PDB entry 6JXF | X-ray diffraction, 1.80 A resolution | chain A

# Chain A
Protein: Green fluorescent protein
Chain sequence (271 residues; each row starts with the number of its first residue; note: 2 numbers in that range are skipped by the numbering (no residue carries them; nothing is unmodelled there); numbers below 1 keep their minus sign (Met-33 is residue -33)):
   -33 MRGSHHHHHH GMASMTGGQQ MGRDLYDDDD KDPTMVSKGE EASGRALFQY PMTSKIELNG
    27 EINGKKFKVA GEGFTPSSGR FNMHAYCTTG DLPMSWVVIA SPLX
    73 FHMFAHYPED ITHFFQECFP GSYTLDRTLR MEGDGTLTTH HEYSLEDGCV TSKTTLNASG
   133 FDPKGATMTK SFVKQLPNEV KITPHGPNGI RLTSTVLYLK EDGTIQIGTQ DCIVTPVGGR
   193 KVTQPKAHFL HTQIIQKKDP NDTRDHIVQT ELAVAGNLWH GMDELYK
Not modelled in the structure: -33 to 7
Glycans and other covalent adducts: covalent link QYG_70-Phe73
Modified positions: QYG ({(4E)-2-[(1S)-1,4-diamino-4-oxobutyl]-4-[(4-hydroxyphenyl)methylidene]-5-oxo-4,5-dihydro-1H-imidazol-1-yl}acetic acid) at position 70

# In short
Chain A is Green fluorescent protein; the structure, Photoswitchable fluorescent protein Gamillus, off-state
(pH7.0), was determined by X-ray diffraction together with 6J1A, 6J1B and 6J1C from the same study.
